PDB entry 8FN6 | electron microscopy, 3.70 A resolution | chains 1 and 3 of the 7 polymer chains in the assembly

[Chain 1]
Molecule: RNA-editing substrate-binding complex protein 1 (RESC1)
From: Trypanosoma brucei
UniProtKB: Q57XL7 (Q57XL7_TRYB2); residues 1-473 here = UniProt positions 1-473
Chain sequence (473 residues; each row starts with the number of its first residue):
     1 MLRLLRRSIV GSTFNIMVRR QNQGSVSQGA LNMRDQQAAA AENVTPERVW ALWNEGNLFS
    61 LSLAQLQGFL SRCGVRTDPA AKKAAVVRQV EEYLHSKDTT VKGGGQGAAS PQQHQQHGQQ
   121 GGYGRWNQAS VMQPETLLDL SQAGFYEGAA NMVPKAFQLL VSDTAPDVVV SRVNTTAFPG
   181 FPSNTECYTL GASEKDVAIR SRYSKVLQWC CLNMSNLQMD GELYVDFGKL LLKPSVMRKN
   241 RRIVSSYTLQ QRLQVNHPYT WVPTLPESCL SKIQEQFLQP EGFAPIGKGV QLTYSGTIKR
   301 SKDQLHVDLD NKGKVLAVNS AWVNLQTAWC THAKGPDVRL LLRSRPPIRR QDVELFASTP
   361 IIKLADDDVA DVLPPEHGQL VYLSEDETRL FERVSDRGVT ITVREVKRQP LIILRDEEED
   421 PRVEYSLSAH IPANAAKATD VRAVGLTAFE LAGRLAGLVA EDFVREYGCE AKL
Unresolved in the structure: 1-121
Reported in the primary citation:
  - mutagenesis - R408A: unchanged growth

[Chain 3]
Molecule: RNA-editing substrate-binding complex protein 3 (RESC3)
From: Trypanosoma brucei
UniProtKB: Q381A0 (Q381A0_TRYB2); residues 1-482 here correspond to UniProt positions 111-592 (UniProt number = residue number + 110)
Chain sequence (482 residues; each row starts with the number of its first residue):
     1 MSNPFEKVAR GIAFKMRSKV HKQGYSNTVM AQQARRLSPT GLLAMERLTE LTALQQRHQC
    61 TFDPALRSKA TQILRTLPLL SIDEDPYFTH TQRALRLAAY FGAVDLPVTY ALINQHTKNA
   121 FMLDAFSMAS FFYTLAKLKH PQTKEIVGIL LPRLREVAPE LIAREAVHIL RLLCSIQMAD
   181 AQLVKVVTET VVATAADVPL RDARQCAFIL SETFPEEAQR ILGAVEHRLC DDIDMNADAN
   241 EVKTTILDVC RVVSATCKGP RRLLNSVARR SMELLPQLTP LDVAFVLKAF HLSSYRHLRL
   301 LRVLSSSLAA SFPTSNVTKE HGLAASIVVQ SLAHFYLSGC EEVVVTLVNA SVNVLEGLNL
   361 ALTLLACVRL RCVSPGVDPA VDALCSGAPM RRYVHNAHSM QVTSRILYGL AHAGRCRSDE
   421 EVAIVLPLLK SVVRTPGALR DDCRGFLLDA VTALGADGEC SNDALQEQVR KVYERLSQDG
   481 GK
Unresolved in the structure: 1-2

[Interface between chain 1 and chain 3]
Residue-residue contacts - 33 pairs, chain 1 then chain 3:
  F145(1) - H21(3)
  F145(1) - K22(3)
  F145(1) - Q23(3)
  Y146(1) - S18(3)
  Y146(1) - V20(3)
  N151(1) - V20(3)
  N151(1) - H21(3)
  N151(1) - K22(3)
  N151(1) - N27(3)  hydrogen bond
  M152(1) - R17(3)  hydrogen bond (backbone-side chain)
  P154(1) - M16(3)
  P154(1) - R17(3)
  N213(1) - A13(3)
  N213(1) - M16(3)
  N216(1) - R10(3)  hydrogen bond (backbone-side chain)
  V255(1) - V29(3)
  V255(1) - M30(3)
  N256(1) - V29(3)
  N256(1) - Q33(3)
  H257(1) - M30(3)
  K299(1) - D83(3)  salt bridge
  K299(1) - F121(3)
  R300(1) - F121(3)
  S301(1) - F121(3)
  P375(1) - T117(3)
  P375(1) - A120(3)
  P375(1) - F121(3)
  E376(1) - A120(3)
  E376(1) - F121(3)
  E376(1) - P152(3)
  E376(1) - E156(3)
  G378(1) - F121(3)
  Q379(1) - N119(3)
Other interface residues (no listed pair), chain 1 (21 interface residues in all): G144, V153, W209, L217
Other interface residues (no listed pair), chain 3 (24 interface residues in all): A9, I12, K118, I149

[In short]
21 residues of chain 1 and 24 residues of chain 3 are in contact; the contacts include 3 hydrogen bonds and 1
salt bridge. Polar contacts include K299(1)-D83(3), N151(1)-N27(3) and M152(1)-R17(3). The paper reports that
R408A of chain 1 leaves growth unchanged.
Here chain 1 is RNA-editing substrate-binding complex protein 1 (RESC1) and chain 3 is RNA-editing
substrate-binding complex protein 3 (RESC3), both from Trypanosoma brucei. Entry 8FN6 (Cryo-EM structure of
RNase-untreated RESC-A in trypanosomal RNA editing) was determined by electron microscopy (same publication as
8FN4, 8FNC, 8FNF, 8FNI and 8FNK).
